PDB entry 4GJE | X-ray diffraction, 1.60 A resolution | chain A

== Chain A ==
Molecule: Troponin C, slow skeletal and cardiac muscles
From: Homo sapiens
Notes: fragment: n-terminal domain
UniProtKB: P63316 (TNNC1_HUMAN); residue numbers follow UniProt; this construct covers 1-89
Amino-acid sequence (89 residues; numbered 1 to 89; the number before each row is that of its first residue):
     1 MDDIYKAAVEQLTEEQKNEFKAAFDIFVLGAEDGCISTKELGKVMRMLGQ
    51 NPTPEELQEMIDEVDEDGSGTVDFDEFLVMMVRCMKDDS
Not modelled in the structure: 67-69
Ion coordination: Ca2+ site 1: Glu15, Glu19; Ca2+ site 2 near Glu19 (its only coordinating residue here); Cd2+ site 1: Phe27, Glu40; Cd2+ site 2: Asp33, Cys35 (together with acetate ion); Cd2+ site 3: Gln50, Cys84, Asp87; Cd2+ site 4: Glu56, Cys84, Asp87; Cd2+ site 5 near Glu59 (its only coordinating residue here); Cd2+ site 6: Asp65, Thr71, Glu76; Cd2+ site 7: Glu66, Asp73, Asp75
UniProt features mapped onto this chain:
  - binding site (Ca(2+)): Asp65, Asp67, Ser69, Thr71, Glu76
  - modified residue: Met1 (N-acetylmethionine)
  - natural variant: Ala8 (A8V: In CMH13), Leu29 (L29Q: In CMH13), Cys84 (C84Y: In CMH13)

== Summary ==
Glu15 and Glu19 coordinate Ca2+ site 1. Phe27 and Glu40 coordinate Cd2+ site 1. Curated annotation (UniProt)
lists 5 Ca2+-binding residues.
Chain A is Troponin C, slow skeletal and cardiac muscles (Homo sapiens); the structure, Crystal structure of
the refolded amino-terminal domain of human cardiac troponin C in complex with cadmium, was determined by
X-ray diffraction, deposited together with 4GJF, 4GJG, 3SWB and 3SD6.
